Entry 5TWY (X-ray diffraction, 2.91 A resolution); this record covers chain A.

Chain A:
Name: Maternal embryonic leucine zipper kinase
From: Homo sapiens
Notes: EC 2.7.11.1, 2.7.10.2
UniProtKB: Q14680 (MELK_HUMAN); residues 2-340 here = UniProt positions 2-340
Sequence (341 residues; each row starts with the number of its first residue; numbering starts at 0):
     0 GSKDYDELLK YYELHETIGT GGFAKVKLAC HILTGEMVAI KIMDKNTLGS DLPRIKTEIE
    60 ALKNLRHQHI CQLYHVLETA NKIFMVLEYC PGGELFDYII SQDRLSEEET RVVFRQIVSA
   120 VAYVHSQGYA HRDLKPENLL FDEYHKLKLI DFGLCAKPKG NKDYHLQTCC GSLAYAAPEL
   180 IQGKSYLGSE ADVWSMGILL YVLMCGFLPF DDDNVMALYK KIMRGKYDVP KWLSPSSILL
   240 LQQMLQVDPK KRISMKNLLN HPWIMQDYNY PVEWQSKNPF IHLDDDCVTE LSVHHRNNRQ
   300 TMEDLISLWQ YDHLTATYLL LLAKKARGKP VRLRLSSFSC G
Disordered / not traced: 47-49, 155-169, 184-186, 334-340
Differences from the reference sequence: expression tag (0-1)
Ligand contacts: 7LY (2-(benzyloxy)-4-(1H-pyrazol-4-yl)-N-(2,3,4,5-tetrahydro-1H-3-benzazepin-7-yl)benzamide): Ile-17, Val-25, Leu-27, Ala-38, Lys-40, Cys-70, Leu-86, Glu-87, Tyr-88, Cys-89, Pro-90, Gly-92, Glu-93, Leu-139, Ile-149
Swiss-Prot annotation at these positions:
  - region: Leu-282 to Leu-321 (UBA-like)
  - active site: Asp-132 (Proton acceptor)
  - binding site (ATP): Ile-17 to Val-25, Lys-40
  - modified residue: Thr-56 (Phosphothreonine), Tyr-163 (Phosphotyrosine), Thr-167 (Phosphothreonine), Ser-171 (Phosphoserine), Ser-253 (Phosphoserine), Ser-336 (Phosphoserine)
  - mutagenesis: Cys-29 (C29V: Abolishes dependence to reducing agents; when associated with V-70; A-89; A-154; A-168; A-169; A-204; A-286 and A-339), Cys-70 (C70V: Abolishes dependence to reducing agents; when associated with V-29; A-89; A-154; A-168; A-169; A-204; A-286 and A-339), Cys-89 (C89A: Abolishes dependence to reducing agents; when associated with V-29; V-70; A-154; A-168; A-169; A-204; A-286 and A-339), Asp-150 (D150A: Abolishes enzymatic activity), Cys-154 (C154A: Abolishes dependence to reducing agents; when associated with V-29; V-70; A-89; A-168; A-169; A-204; A-286 and A-339), Tyr-163 (Y163F: Abolishes autophosphorylation on tyrosine but still active on exogenous substrates), Thr-167 (T167A: Abolishes activation of serine/threonine-protein kinase activity and has only weak activity; T167D/E: Phosphomimetic mutant that has similar kinase activity as wild-type), Cys-168 (C168A: Abolishes dependence to reducing agents; when associated with V-29; V-70; A-89; A-154; A-169; A-204; A-286 and A-339), Cys-169 (C169A: Abolishes dependence to reducing agents; when associated with V-29; V-70; A-89; A-154; A-168; A-204; A-286 and A-339), Ser-171 (S171A: Abolishes activation of serine/threonine-protein kinase activity and has only weak activity; S171D: Inactive), Cys-204 (C204A: Abolishes dependence to reducing agents; when associated with V-29; V-70; A-89; A-154; A-168; A-169; A-286 and A-339), Asp-283 to Asp-285 (Inactive), 2 further mutagenesis entries in UniProt

In short:
Bound to chain A: compound 7LY. Curated annotation (UniProt) lists active-site residue Asp-132, 10 ATP-binding
residues and 16 mutagenesis sites.
Chain A is Maternal embryonic leucine zipper kinase (Homo sapiens); the structure, Structure of Maternal
Embryonic Leucine Zipper Kinase, was determined by X-ray diffraction together with 5TWL, 5TWU, 5TWZ and 5TX3
from the same study.
